Entry 1P34 (X-ray diffraction, 2.70 A resolution); this record covers chains J and G of the 10 polymer chains in the assembly.

Chain J:
Molecule: Palindromic 146bp Human Alpha-Satellite DNA fragment
From: Homo sapiens
Sequence (146 nucleotides; numbered 147 to 292; the number before each row is that of its first residue):
   147 ATCAATATCC ACCTGCAGAT TCTACCAAAA GTGTATTTGG AAACTGCTCC ATCAAAAGGC
   207 ATGTTCAGCG GAATTCCGCT GAACATGCCT TTTGATGGAG CAGTTTCCAA ATACACTTTT
   267 GGTAGAATCT GCAGGTGGAT ATTGAT

Chain G:
Molecule: Histone H2A
From: Xenopus laevis
UniProtKB: Q7ZT66 (Q7ZT66_9ZZZZ); residues 1001-1129 here correspond to UniProt positions 2-130 (UniProt number = residue number - 999)
Sequence (129 residues; each row starts with the number of its first residue):
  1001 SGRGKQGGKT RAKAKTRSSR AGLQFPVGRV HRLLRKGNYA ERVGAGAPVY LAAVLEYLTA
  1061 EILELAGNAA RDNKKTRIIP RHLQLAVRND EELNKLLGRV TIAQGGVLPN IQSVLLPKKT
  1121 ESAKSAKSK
Unresolved in the structure: 1001-1012, 1120-1129
Construct notes: conflict Ala-1014 (Ser15 in Q7ZT66), Gly-1067 (Trp68 in Q7ZT66), Asn-1068 (Glu69 in Q7ZT66), 21 further conflict positions vs the reference (Q7ZT66) not listed

How chain J and chain G interact:
Contacting residue pairs - 15 pairs, chain J then chain G:
  DA165(J) / Arg-1077(G)  sugar contact
  DA175(J) / Arg-1032(G)  phosphate contact
  DA176(J) / Gly-1028(G)  phosphate contact
  DA176(J) / Arg-1029(G)  phosphate contact
  DA176(J) / Arg-1032(G)  salt bridge to the phosphate
  DG177(J) / Ala-1014(G)  phosphate contact
  DG177(J) / Lys-1015(G)  sugar contact
  DG177(J) / Thr-1016(G)  phosphate contact
  DG177(J) / Arg-1017(G)  salt bridge to the phosphate
  DT178(J) / Lys-1013(G)  phosphate contact
  DT178(J) / Ala-1014(G)  phosphate contact
  DT178(J) / Lys-1015(G)  phosphate contact
  DT178(J) / Arg-1020(G)  salt bridge to the phosphate
  DT184(J) / Arg-1042(G)  sugar contact
  DG185(J) / Arg-1042(G)  hydrogen bond to the sugar
Interface residues without a listed pair, chain G (12 interface residues in all): Lys-1036

Overview:
Chain J and chain G form an interface of 7 and 12 residues respectively, with 1 hydrogen bond and 3 salt
bridges. Polar pairs include DG185(J)/Arg-1042(G), DA176(J)/Arg-1032(G) and DG177(J)/Arg-1017(G).
Here chain J is Palindromic 146bp Human Alpha-Satellite DNA fragment (Homo sapiens) and chain G is Histone H2A
(Xenopus laevis). Entry 1P34 (Crystallographic Studies of Nucleosome Core Particles containing Histone 'Sin'
Mutants) was determined by X-ray diffraction (same publication as 1P3A, 1P3B, 1P3F, 1P3G, 1P3I, 1P3K and 4
further entries).
